Entry 5KL8 (X-ray diffraction, 4.00 A resolution); this record covers chains A and B of the 3 polymer chains in the assembly.

[Chain A]
Name: Maternal protein pumilio
Source organism: Drosophila melanogaster
Reference sequence: P25822 (PUM_DROME); residues 1091-1426 here = UniProt positions 1091-1426
Amino-acid sequence (337 residues; numbered 1090 to 1426; the number before each row is that of its first residue):
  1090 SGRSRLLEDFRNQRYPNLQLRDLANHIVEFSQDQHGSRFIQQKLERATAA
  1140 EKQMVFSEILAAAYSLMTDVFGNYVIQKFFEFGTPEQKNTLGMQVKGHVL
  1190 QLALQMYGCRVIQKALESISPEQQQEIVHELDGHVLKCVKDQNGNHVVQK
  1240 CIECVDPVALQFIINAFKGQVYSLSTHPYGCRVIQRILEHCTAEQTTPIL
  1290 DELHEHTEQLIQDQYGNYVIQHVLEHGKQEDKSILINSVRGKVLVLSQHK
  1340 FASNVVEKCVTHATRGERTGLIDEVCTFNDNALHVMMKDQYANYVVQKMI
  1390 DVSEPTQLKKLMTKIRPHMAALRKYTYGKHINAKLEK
Disordered / not traced: 1090-1091, 1103-1120, 1419-1426
Construct notes: expression tag (1090)
Curated features (UniProtKB/Swiss-Prot):
  - region: S1126 to Q1130 (Adenine-nucleotide binding in RNA target), N1162 to Q1166 (Uracil-nucleotide binding in RNA target), C1198 to Q1202 (Adenine-nucleotide binding in RNA target), N1234 to Q1238 (Non-specific-nucleotide binding in RNA target), C1270 to Q1274 (Adenine-nucleotide binding in RNA target), N1306 to Q1310 (Uracil-nucleotide binding in RNA target), S1342 to E1346 (Guanine-nucleotide binding in RNA target), N1382 to Q1386 (Uracil-nucleotide binding in RNA target)
  - mutagenesis: R1127 (R1127A: Disrupts RNA-binding), K1167 (K1167A: Disrupts RNA-binding), R1199 (R1199A: Disrupts RNA-binding), H1235 (H1235A: Disrupts RNA-binding), G1330 (G1330D: In Pum680; abolishes interaction with brat and translational repression activity but not RNA-binding activity), E1346 (E1346K: Disrupts RNA-binding), C1365 (C1365R: Abolishes interaction with brat), T1366 (T1366D: Abolishes interaction with brat), F1367 (F1367S: Abolishes interaction with nanos), N1368 (N1368S: Abolishes interaction with brat)
Reported in the primary citation:
  - binding site for the 14-nt RNA strand: R1271

[Chain B]
Name: Protein nanos
Source organism: Drosophila melanogaster
Reference sequence: P25724 (NANOS_DROME); numbering as in UniProt (aligned over 289-401)
Amino-acid sequence (115 residues; numbered 288 to 402; the number before each row is that of its first residue):
   288 SRGASNSSNNNNNNNKVYKRYNSKAKEISRHCVFCENNNEPEAVINSHSV
   338 RDNFNRVLCPKLRTYVCPICGASGDSAHTIKYCPKKPIITMEDAIKAESF
   388 RLAKSSYYKQQMKVV
Disordered / not traced: 288-315, 385-402
Construct notes: expression tag (288, 402)
Ion coordination: Zn2+ site 1: C319, C322, H335, C346; Zn2+ site 2: C354, C357, H365, C370
Curated features (UniProtKB/Swiss-Prot):
  - zinc finger: H318 to K372 (Nanos-type)
  - motif: C319 to C346 (C2HC 1), C354 to C370 (C2HC 2)
  - binding site (Zn(2+)): C319, C322, H335, C346, C354, C357, H365, C370
  - mutagenesis: C319 (C319Y: Strong defects in abdomen and oogenesis. Reduces binding of zinc. Complete loss of zinc-binding and loss of function; when associated with Y-354), C322 (C322S: Strong defects in abdomen and oogenesis), H335 (H335Y: Strong defects in abdomen and oogenesis), S336 (S336L: Strong defects in abdomen and oogenesis), V337 (V337E: Strong defects in abdomen and oogenesis), R338 (R338Q: Strong defects in abdomen and oogenesis), P347 (P347S: Strong defects in abdomen and oogenesis), L349 (L349R: Strong defects in abdomen and oogenesis), R350 (R350Q: Strong defects in abdomen and oogenesis), V353 (V353M: Strong defects in abdomen and oogenesis), C354 (C354Y: Strong defects in abdomen and oogenesis. Reduces binding of zinc. Complete loss of zinc-binding and loss of function; when associated with Y-319), C357 (C357Y: Strong defects in abdomen and oogenesis), 5 further mutagenesis entries in UniProt

[Chain A / chain B interface]
Residue-residue contacts - 21 pairs, chain A then chain B:
  L1333(A) with I376(B); T377(B)
  V1334(A) with I375(B); T377(B)
  Q1337(A) with P374(B), hydrogen bond (side chain-backbone); I375(B); I376(B), hydrogen bond (side chain-backbone)
  F1367(A) with M378(B), hydrophobic
  N1368(A) with A381(B)
  N1370(A) with A381(B); A384(B)
  A1371(A) with A381(B), hydrophobic
  V1374(A) with I376(B), hydrophobic
  K1377(A) with K368(B)
  D1378(A) with K373(B), salt bridge
  Q1379(A) with K368(B); Y369(B)
  K1413(A) with N324(B), hydrogen bond (backbone-side chain)
  Y1414(A) with N324(B); K368(B)
  T1415(A) with N324(B), hydrogen bond
Also at the interface, not in a pair above, chain A (16 interface residues in all): H1338, Y1416
Also at the interface, not in a pair above, chain B (13 interface residues in all): I367, C370

[In short]
16 residues of chain A face 13 of chain B across their interface, with 4 hydrogen bonds and 1 salt bridge.
Among the polar pairs are D1378(A)-K373(B), Q1337(A)-P374(B) and Q1337(A)-I376(B). From the paper: a binding
site for the 14-nt RNA strand at R1271(A).
Chain A is Maternal protein pumilio and chain B is Protein nanos, both from Drosophila melanogaster; the
structure, Crystal structure of the Pumilio-Nos-CyclinB RNA complex, was determined by X-ray diffraction
together with 5KL1 and 5KLA from the same study.
